PDB entry 7XYB | electron microscopy, 3.70 A resolution | chains A and B of the 9 polymer chains in the assembly

[Chain A (and B)]
Name: DNA-directed RNA polymerase subunit alpha
Source organism: Pseudomonas aeruginosa
Notes: EC 2.7.7.6; chain B of this document is another copy of the same molecule, construct and numbering; everything in this record applies to it too
UniProtKB: O52760 (RPOA_PSEAE); residues 1-333 here = UniProt positions 1-333
Sequence (333 residues; numbered 1 to 333; the number before each row is that of its first residue):
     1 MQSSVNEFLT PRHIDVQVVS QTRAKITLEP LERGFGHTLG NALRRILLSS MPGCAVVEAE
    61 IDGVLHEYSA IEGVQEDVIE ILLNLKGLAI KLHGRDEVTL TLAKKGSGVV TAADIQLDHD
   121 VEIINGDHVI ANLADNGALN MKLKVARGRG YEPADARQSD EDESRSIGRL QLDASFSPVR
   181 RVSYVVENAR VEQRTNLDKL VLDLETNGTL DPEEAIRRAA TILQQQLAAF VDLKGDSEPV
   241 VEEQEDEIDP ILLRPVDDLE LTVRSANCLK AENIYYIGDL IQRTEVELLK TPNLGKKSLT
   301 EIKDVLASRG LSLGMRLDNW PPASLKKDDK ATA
Disordered / not traced: 1-7, 158-165, 231-333 (chain B: 1-5, 106-108, 135-138, 158-168, 233-333)

[Interface between chain A and chain B]
Contacting residue pairs (43; chain A residue first):
  Phe-8(A) / Arg-149(B)
  Phe-8(A) / Gln-225(B)
  Leu-9(A) / Gln-226(B)  hydrogen bond (backbone-side chain)
  Thr-10(A) / Gln-225(B)  hydrogen bond (side chain-backbone)
  Thr-10(A) / Gln-226(B)  hydrogen bond
  Pro-11(A) / Gln-226(B)
  Pro-11(A) / Ala-229(B)
  Pro-11(A) / Phe-230(B)
  Arg-12(A) / Ala-229(B)
  Arg-12(A) / Phe-230(B)
  His-13(A) / Phe-230(B)
  Ile-14(A) / Phe-230(B)  hydrophobic
  Leu-31(A) / Gln-226(B)
  Gly-34(A) / Arg-45(B)  hydrogen bond (backbone-side chain)
  Phe-35(A) / Ile-46(B)  hydrophobic
  Phe-35(A) / Ile-222(B)  hydrophobic
  Phe-35(A) / Gln-226(B)
  His-37(A) / Arg-45(B)  hydrogen bond
  Thr-38(A) / Arg-45(B)  hydrogen bond
  Asn-41(A) / Asn-41(B)
  Arg-45(A) / Gly-34(B)  hydrogen bond (side chain-backbone)
  Arg-45(A) / His-37(B)
  Arg-45(A) / Thr-38(B)
  Ser-49(A) / Phe-35(B)
  Ser-50(A) / Phe-8(B)
  Arg-149(A) / Glu-7(B)  hydrogen bond (side chain-backbone)
  Arg-149(A) / Phe-8(B)
  Arg-217(A) / Ala-229(B)
  Arg-217(A) / Phe-230(B)  hydrogen bond (side chain-backbone)
  Thr-221(A) / Val-231(B)
  Thr-221(A) / Asp-232(B)
  Ile-222(A) / Phe-8(B)  hydrophobic
  Gln-224(A) / Gln-224(B)  hydrogen bond (backbone-side chain)
  Gln-224(A) / Val-231(B)
  Gln-225(A) / Thr-10(B)  hydrogen bond
  Gln-226(A) / Leu-9(B)  hydrogen bond (side chain-backbone)
  Gln-226(A) / Leu-31(B)
  Leu-227(A) / Leu-223(B)  hydrophobic
  Leu-227(A) / Gln-224(B)
  Ala-228(A) / Gln-224(B)
  Ala-229(A) / Pro-11(B)
  Phe-230(A) / Leu-43(B)  hydrophobic
  Phe-230(A) / Ala-220(B)  hydrophobic
Interface residues without a listed pair, chain A (32 interface residues in all): Arg-33, Leu-39, Pro-52, Ala-220, Leu-223
Interface residues without a listed pair, chain B (35 interface residues in all): Asn-6, Arg-12, Ile-14, Leu-28, Leu-39, Ala-42, Ser-49, Ser-50, Ile-216, Leu-227

[Summary]
32 residues of chain A and 35 residues of chain B are in contact, with 12 hydrogen bonds. Polar pairs include
Leu-9(A)/Gln-226(B), Thr-10(A)/Gln-225(B) and Thr-10(A)/Gln-226(B).
Both chains are DNA-directed RNA polymerase subunit alpha (Pseudomonas aeruginosa). Entry 7XYB (The cryo-EM
structure of an AlpA-loaded complex) was determined by electron microscopy, deposited together with 7XYA.
